5E3N - chains A and C of the 4 polymer chains in the assembly; structure by X-ray diffraction, 2.66 A resolution.

Chain A:
Name: DNA-binding protein Fis
Source organism: Escherichia coli
UniProtKB: P0A6R3 (FIS_ECOLI); residues 1-98 here = UniProt positions 1-98
Sequence (98 residues; each row starts with the number of its first residue):
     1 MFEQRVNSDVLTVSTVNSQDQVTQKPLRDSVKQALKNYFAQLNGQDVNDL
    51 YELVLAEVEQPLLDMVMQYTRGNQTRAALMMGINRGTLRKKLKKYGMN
Disordered / not traced: 1-7
Swiss-Prot annotation at these positions:
  - DNA-binding region: Gln74 to Lys93 (H-T-H motif)
  - region: Asn17 to Gly44 (Required for the stimulation of HIN-mediated recombination)
Reported in the primary citation:
  - conformationally variable residues: Asn84
  - mutagenesis - N73A (140-fold): decreased binding to F1
  - mutagenesis - R71A, T75A: unchanged binding to F1
  - mutagenesis - R71A: decreased binding to F27
  - mutagenesis - R71A: decreased binding to F28
  - mutagenesis - R71A: decreased binding to F1+/-8G

Chain C:
Molecule: 27-nt DNA strand
Sequence (27 nucleotides; numbered 1 to 27; the number before each row is that of its first residue):
     1 AAATTTGTAGGAATTTTCTGCAAATTT

Chain A / chain C interface:
Pairs across the interface (10; chain A residue first):
  Gly82(A) - DT17(C)  phosphate contact
  Ile83(A) - DT17(C)  phosphate contact
  Asn84(A) - DT17(C)  hydrogen bond to the phosphate
  Asn84(A) - DC18(C)  base contact
  Arg85(A) - DG20(C)  base contact
  Thr87(A) - DT16(C)  sugar contact
  Thr87(A) - DT17(C)  hydrogen bond to the phosphate
  Lys90(A) - DT15(C)  sugar contact
  Lys90(A) - DT16(C)  salt bridge to the phosphate
  Lys91(A) - DT16(C)  salt bridge to the phosphate

Summary:
7 residues of chain A face 5 of chain C across their interface; the contacts include 2 hydrogen bonds and 2
salt bridges. Polar pairs include Asn84(A)-DT17(C), Thr87(A)-DT17(C) and Lys90(A)-DT16(C). The paper reports
that N73A of chain A reduces binding to F1; conformational variability at Asn84(A); 3 substitutions were
tested in all.
Here chain A is DNA-binding protein Fis (Escherichia coli) and chain C is a 27-nt DNA strand. Entry 5E3N
(Crystal structure of Fis bound to 27bp DNA F31 (AAATTTGTAGGAATTTTCTGCAAATTT)) was determined by X-ray
diffraction, deposited together with 5DS9, 5E3L, 5DTD, 5E3M and 5E3O.
